Entry 7XSZ (electron microscopy, 3.40 A resolution); this record covers chains B and T of the 33 polymer chains in the assembly.

# Chain B
Protein: DNA-directed RNA polymerase subunit beta
Organism: Komagataella phaffii
Notes: EC 2.7.7.6
UniProt: C4QZQ7 (C4QZQ7_KOMPG); numbering as in UniProt (aligned over 1-1227)
Chain sequence (1227 residues; row label = number of the first residue in the row):
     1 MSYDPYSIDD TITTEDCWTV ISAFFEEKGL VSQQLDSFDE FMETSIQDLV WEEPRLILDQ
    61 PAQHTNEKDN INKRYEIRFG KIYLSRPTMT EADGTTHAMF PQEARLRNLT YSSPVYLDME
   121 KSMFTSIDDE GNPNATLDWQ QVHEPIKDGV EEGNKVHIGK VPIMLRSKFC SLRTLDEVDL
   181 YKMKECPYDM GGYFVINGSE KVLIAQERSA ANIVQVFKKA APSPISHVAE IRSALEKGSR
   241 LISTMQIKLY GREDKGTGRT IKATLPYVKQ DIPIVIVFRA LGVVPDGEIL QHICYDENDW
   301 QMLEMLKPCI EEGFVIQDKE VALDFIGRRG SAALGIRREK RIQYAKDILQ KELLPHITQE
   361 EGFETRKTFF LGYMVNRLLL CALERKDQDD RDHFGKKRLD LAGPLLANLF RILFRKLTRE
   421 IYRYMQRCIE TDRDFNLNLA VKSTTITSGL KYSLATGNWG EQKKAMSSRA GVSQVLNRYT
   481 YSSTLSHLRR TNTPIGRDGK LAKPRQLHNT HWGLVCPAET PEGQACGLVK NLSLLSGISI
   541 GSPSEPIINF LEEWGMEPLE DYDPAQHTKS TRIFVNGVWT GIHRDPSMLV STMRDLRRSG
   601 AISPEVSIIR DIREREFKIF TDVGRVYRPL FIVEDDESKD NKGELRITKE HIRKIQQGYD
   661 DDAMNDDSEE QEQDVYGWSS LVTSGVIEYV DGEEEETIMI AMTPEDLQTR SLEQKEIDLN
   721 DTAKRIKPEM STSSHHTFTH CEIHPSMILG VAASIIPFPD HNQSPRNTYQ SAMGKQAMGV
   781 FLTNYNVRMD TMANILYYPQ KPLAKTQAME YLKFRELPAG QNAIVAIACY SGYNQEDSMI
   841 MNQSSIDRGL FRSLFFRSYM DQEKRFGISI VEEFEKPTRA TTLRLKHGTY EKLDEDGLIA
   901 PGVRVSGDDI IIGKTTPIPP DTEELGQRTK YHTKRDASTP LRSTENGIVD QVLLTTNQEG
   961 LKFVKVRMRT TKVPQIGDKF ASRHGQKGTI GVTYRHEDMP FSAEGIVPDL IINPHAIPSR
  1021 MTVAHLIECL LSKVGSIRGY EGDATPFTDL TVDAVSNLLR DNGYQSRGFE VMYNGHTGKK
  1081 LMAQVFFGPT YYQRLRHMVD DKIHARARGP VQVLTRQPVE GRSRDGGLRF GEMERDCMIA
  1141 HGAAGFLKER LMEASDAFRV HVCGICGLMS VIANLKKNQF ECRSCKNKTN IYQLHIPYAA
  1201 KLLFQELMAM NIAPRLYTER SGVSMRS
Not modelled in the structure: 1-8, 65-68, 129-152, 663-674, 710-719, 1223-1227
Bound ions: Zn2+: Cys1163, Cys1166, Cys1182, Cys1185

# Chain T
Molecule: 198-nt DNA strand
Sequence (198 nucleotides; row label = number of the first residue in the row; numbers below 1 keep their minus sign (DA-72 is residue -72)):
   -72 ATCAGAATCC CGGTGCCGAG GCCGCTCTTT TGGACGAAGA CAGCACAAGC ACCGCAAAAA
   -12 CGCACGAACG CGCAGACCCC CGCGAAAAAA CCGCCAAGGG GAAAACACCC AAGACACCAG
    48 GCACGAGACA GAAAAAAACA ACGAAAACGG CCACCACCCA AACACACCAA ACACAAGAGC
   108 TAATTGACTG ACGTAAGC
Not modelled in the structure: -72 to -65, 102-125

# Chain B / chain T interface
Pairs across the interface - 21 pairs, chain B then chain T:
  Ser199(B) - DA-33(T)  phosphate contact
  Lys201(B) - DG-34(T)  phosphate contact
  Ala455(B) - DA-33(T)  sugar contact
  Ala455(B) - DC-32(T)  phosphate contact
  Thr456(B) - DA-33(T)  phosphate contact
  Gln462(B) - DA-31(T)  hydrogen bond to the phosphate
  Arg497(B) - DG-41(T)  salt bridge to the phosphate
  Thr791(B) - DA-35(T)  phosphate contact
  Thr791(B) - DG-34(T)  hydrogen bond to the phosphate
  Met792(B) - DA-36(T)  phosphate contact
  Met792(B) - DA-35(T)  phosphate contact
  Arg857(B) - DA-35(T)  salt bridge to the phosphate
  Arg942(B) - DA-35(T)  salt bridge to the phosphate
  Gly1121(B) - DG-37(T)  phosphate contact
  Arg1122(B) - DG-37(T)  hydrogen bond to the phosphate
  Ser1123(B) - DA-36(T)  phosphate contact
  Leu1128(B) - DC-38(T)  phosphate contact
  Arg1129(B) - DA-39(T)  salt bridge to the phosphate
  Arg1129(B) - DC-38(T)  hydrogen bond to the phosphate
  Gly1131(B) - DA-39(T)  phosphate contact
  Met1133(B) - DG-40(T)  sugar contact
Interface residues without a listed pair, chain B (21 interface residues in all): Ile196, Asn197, Val475, Gly1127

# Summary
Chain B and chain T form an interface of 21 and 11 residues respectively; the contacts include 4 hydrogen
bonds and 4 salt bridges. Polar contacts include Gln462(B)-DA-31(T), Thr791(B)-DG-34(T) and
Arg1122(B)-DG-37(T). Cys1163(B), Cys1166(B), Cys1182(B) and Cys1185(B) coordinate Zn2+.
Chain B is DNA-directed RNA polymerase subunit beta (Komagataella phaffii) and chain T is a 198-nt DNA strand;
the structure, RNA polymerase II elongation complex transcribing a nucleosome (EC115), was determined by
electron microscopy (same publication as 7XN7, 7XSE, 7XSX, 7XT7, 7XTD and 7XTI).
